PDB entry 9NEA | electron microscopy, 3.81 A resolution | chains B and C of the 6 polymer chains in the assembly

# Chain B (and C)
Name: Proliferating cell nuclear antigen
Source organism: Homo sapiens
Notes: chain C of this document is another copy of the same molecule, construct and numbering; everything in this record applies to it too
UniProt: P12004 (PCNA_HUMAN); residues 1-261 here = UniProt positions 1-261
Chain sequence (261 residues; row label = number of the first residue in the row):
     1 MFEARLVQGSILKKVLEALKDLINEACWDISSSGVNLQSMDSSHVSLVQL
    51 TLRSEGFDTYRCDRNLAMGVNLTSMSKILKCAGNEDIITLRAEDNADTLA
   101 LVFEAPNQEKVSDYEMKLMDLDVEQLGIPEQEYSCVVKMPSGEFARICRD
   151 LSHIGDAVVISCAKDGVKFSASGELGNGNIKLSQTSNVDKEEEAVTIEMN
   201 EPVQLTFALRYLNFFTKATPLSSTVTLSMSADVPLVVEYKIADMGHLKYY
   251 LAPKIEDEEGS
Swiss-Prot annotation at these positions:
  - DNA-binding region: R61 to K80
  - modified residue: K14 (N6-acetyllysine), K77 (N6-acetyllysine), K80 (N6-acetyllysine), Y211 (Phosphotyrosine), K248 (N6-acetyllysine)
  - cross-link (Glycyl lysine isopeptide (Lys-Gly)): K164 (interchain with G-Cter in SUMO2), K254 (interchain with G-Cter in SUMO2)
  - natural variant: S228 (S228I: In ATLD2)
  - mutagenesis: K13 (K13R: Inhibits acetylation, recruitment to DNA damage sites, inducible ubiquitination and protein degradation, DNA replication and repair synthesis efficiencies, but homotrimer formation, nuclear ...), K14 (K14R: Inhibits acetylation, recruitment to DNA damage sites, inducible ubiquitination and protein degradation, DNA replication and repair synthesis efficiencies, but homotrimer formation, nuclear ...), K20 (K20R: Inhibits acetylation, recruitment to DNA damage sites, inducible ubiquitination and protein degradation, DNA replication and repair synthesis efficiencies, but homotrimer formation, nuclear ...), M40 (M40A: Complete loss of interaction with UHRF2), S43 to V45 (No effect on POLD3-binding. Impairs binding to ALKBH2), K77 (K77A: Inhibits recruitment to DNA damage sites, but nuclear localization is similar as the wild-type; in association with A-80 ...), K80 (K80A: Inhibits recruitment to DNA damage sites, but nuclear localization is similar as the wild-type; in association with A-77 ...), Q125 to I128 (Strong decrease in POLD3-binding. Impairs binding to ALKBH2), I128 (I128A: Complete loss of interaction with UHRF2), K164 (K164R: Abolishes ubiquitination. No effect on interaction with SHPRH), V188 to K190 (No effect on POLD3-binding. No effect on ALKBH2-binding), Y211 (Y211F: Alters chromatin-associated PCNA stability and its function in DNA replication and repair), 3 further mutagenesis entries in UniProt

# How chain B and chain C interact
Pairs across the interface (34):
  S74(B) - L175(C)
  K77(B) - H153(C)  hydrogen bond (backbone-side chain)
  K77(B) - I154(C)
  K77(B) - L175(C)
  K80(B) - D150(C)
  C81(B) - R146(C)
  C81(B) - I147(C)
  C81(B) - D150(C)
  N107(B) - V188(C)
  N107(B) - E193(C)
  E109(B) - S183(C)  hydrogen bond (side chain-backbone)
  E109(B) - Q184(C)
  E109(B) - T185(C)
  E109(B) - V195(C)
  K110(B) - L182(C)
  K110(B) - E193(C)  hydrogen bond (side chain-backbone)
  K110(B) - V195(C)
  V111(B) - I180(C)
  V111(B) - K181(C)  hydrogen bond (backbone-backbone)
  S112(B) - I180(C)
  S112(B) - K181(C)
  D113(B) - N179(C)  hydrogen bond (backbone-backbone)
  D113(B) - K181(C)  salt bridge
  Y114(B) - I147(C)
  Y114(B) - L151(C)
  Y114(B) - G178(C)
  Y114(B) - N179(C)
  Y114(B) - I180(C)
  E115(B) - N177(C)
  E115(B) - G178(C)
  K117(B) - G173(C)
  K117(B) - E174(C)  hydrogen bond (side chain-backbone)
  K117(B) - L175(C)
  K117(B) - G176(C)
Interface residues without a listed pair, chain B (15 interface residues in all): I78, A82
Interface residues without a listed pair, chain C (25 interface residues in all): E143, R149, A194

# In short
15 residues of chain B face 25 of chain C across their interface; the contacts include 6 hydrogen bonds and 1
salt bridge. Polar pairs include D113(B)-K181(C), K77(B)-H153(C) and E109(B)-S183(C). Curated annotation
(UniProt) lists 23 mutagenesis sites on chain B.
Chain B and chain C are both Proliferating cell nuclear antigen (Homo sapiens); the structure, Human
polymerase epsilon bound to PCNA and DNA with a pre-existing mismatch in the blocked conformation ..., was
determined by electron microscopy together with 9NE6, 9NE7, 9NE8 and 9NE9 from the same study.
